2EC9 - chains H and T of the 4 polymer chains in the assembly; structure by X-ray diffraction, 2.00 A resolution.

# Chain H
Protein: Coagulation factor VII
Source organism: Homo sapiens
Notes: EC 3.4.21.21
Reference sequence: P08709 (FA7_HUMAN); the construct lacks a stretch of the UniProt sequence and is renumbered around it, so the offset changes along the chain: 16-35 = UniProt 213-232; 37-60 = UniProt 233-256; 61-129 = UniProt 261-329; 134-147 = UniProt 337-350; 5 more segments
Amino-acid sequence (254 residues; numbered 16 to 257 plus 23 insertion-coded residues; 11 numbers in that range are skipped by the numbering (no residue carries them; nothing is unmodelled there); the number before each row is that of its first residue; a row labelled like 60A-60D holds insertion residues (60A, then the next letters in order)):
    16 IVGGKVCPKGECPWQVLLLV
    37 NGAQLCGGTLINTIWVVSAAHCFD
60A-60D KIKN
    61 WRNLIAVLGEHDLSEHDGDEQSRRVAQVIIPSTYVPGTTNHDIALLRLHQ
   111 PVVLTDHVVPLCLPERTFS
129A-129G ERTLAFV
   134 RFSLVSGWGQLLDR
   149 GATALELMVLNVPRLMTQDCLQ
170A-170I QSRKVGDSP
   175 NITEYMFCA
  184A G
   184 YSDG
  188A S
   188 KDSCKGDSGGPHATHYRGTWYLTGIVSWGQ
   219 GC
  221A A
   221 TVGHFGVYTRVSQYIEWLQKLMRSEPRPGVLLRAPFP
Disulfides: Cys22-Cys27, Cys42-Cys58, Cys168-Cys182, Cys191-Cys220
Ion coordination: Ca2+: Glu70, Glu75, His76, Glu80
Ligand contacts: 24X (2'-((5-carbamimidoylpyridin-2-ylamino)methyl)-4-(isobutylcarbamoyl)-4'-vinylbiphenyl-2-carboxylic acid): Cys42, His57, Thr98, Thr99, Asp102, Gln143, Thr151, Asp189, Ser190, Cys191, Lys192, Gly193, Asp194, Ser195, Val213, Ser214, Trp215, Gly216, Gly219, Cys220, Gly226, Val227, Tyr228
Swiss-Prot annotation at these positions:
  - active site (Charge relay system): His57, Asp102, Ser195
  - binding site (substrate): Asp189
  - glycosylation: Asn175 (N-linked (GlcNAc...) asparagine)

# Chain T
Protein: Tissue factor
Source organism: Homo sapiens
Reference sequence: P13726 (TF_HUMAN); residues 6-80 here correspond to UniProt positions 38-112 (UniProt number = residue number + 32)
Amino-acid sequence (75 residues; numbered 6 to 80; the number before each row is that of its first residue):
     6 TVAAYNLTWKSTNFKTILEWEPKPVNQVYTVQISTKSGDWKSKCFYTTDT
    56 ECDLTDEIVKDVKQTYLARVFSYPA
Disulfides: Cys49-Cys57
Swiss-Prot annotation at these positions:
  - motif (WKS motif): Trp14 to Ser16, Trp45 to Ser47

# Chain H / chain T interface
Pairs across the interface - 16 pairs, chain H then chain T:
  Phe129F(H) - Gln37(T)
  Phe129F(H) - Asp44(T)
  Phe129F(H) - Trp45(T)  hydrogen bond (backbone-backbone)
  Phe129F(H) - Arg74(T)
  Val129G(H) - Asp44(T)
  Arg134(H) - Ser39(T)  hydrogen bond
  Arg134(H) - Thr40(T)  hydrogen bond (side chain-backbone)
  Arg134(H) - Lys41(T)  hydrogen bond (side chain-backbone)
  Arg134(H) - Ser42(T)
  Arg134(H) - Gly43(T)  hydrogen bond (side chain-backbone)
  Arg134(H) - Asp44(T)  hydrogen bond (backbone-side chain)
  Arg134(H) - Trp45(T)
  Phe135(H) - Ser42(T)
  Met164(H) - Arg74(T)
  Met164(H) - Phe76(T)  hydrophobic
  Asp167(H) - Arg74(T)  salt bridge

# Overview
The interface between chain H and chain T involves 6 residues on one side and 10 on the other, with 6 hydrogen
bonds and 1 salt bridge. Polar pairs include Asp167(H)-Arg74(T), Arg134(H)-Ser39(T) and Arg134(H)-Thr40(T).
Bound to chain H: compound 24X.
Here chain H is Coagulation factor VII and chain T is Tissue factor, both from Homo sapiens. Entry 2EC9
(Crystal structure analysis of human Factor VIIa , Souluble tissue factor complexed with BCX-3607) was
determined by X-ray diffraction.
